5HMI - chain A; structure by X-ray diffraction, 1.74 A resolution.

== Chain A ==
Molecule: E3 ubiquitin-protein ligase Mdm2
Organism: Homo sapiens
Notes: EC 6.3.2.-
UniProtKB: Q00987 (MDM2_HUMAN), isoform Q00987-11; residues 18-116 here correspond to UniProt positions 24-122 (UniProt number = residue number + 6)
Amino-acid sequence (104 residues; each row starts with the number of its first residue):
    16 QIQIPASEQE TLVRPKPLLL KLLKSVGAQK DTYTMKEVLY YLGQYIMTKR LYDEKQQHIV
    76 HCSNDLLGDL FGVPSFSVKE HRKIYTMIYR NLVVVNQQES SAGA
Not modelled in the structure: 16-17, 114-119
Differences from the reference sequence: expression tag (16-17, 117-119); engineered mutation Tyr-55 (Phe61 in Q00987), His-76 (Tyr82 in Q00987)
Ligand contacts: 62T ({4-[2-(2-hydroxyethoxy)phenyl]piperazin-1-yl}[(2R,3S)-2-propyl-1-{[4-(trifluoromethyl)pyridin-3-yl]carbonyl}-3-{[5-(trifluoromethyl)thiophen-3-yl]oxy}piperidin-3-yl]methanone): Gln-24, Leu-54, Leu-57, Gly-58, Ile-61, Met-62, Tyr-67, Gln-72, His-73, Val-75, Phe-86, Phe-91, Val-93, His-96, Ile-99, Tyr-100

== In short ==
Bound to chain A: compound 62T.
Chain A is E3 ubiquitin-protein ligase Mdm2 (Homo sapiens); the structure, HDM2 in complex with a
3,3-Disubstituted Piperidine, was determined by X-ray diffraction, deposited together with 5HMH and 5HMK.
